PDB entry 7TAC | electron microscopy, 3.60 A resolution | chains C and D of the 6 polymer chains in the assembly

== Chain C (and D) ==
Name: Transcription factor TGA3
Organism: Arabidopsis thaliana
Notes: chain D of this document is another copy of the same molecule, construct and numbering; everything in this record applies to it too
Reference sequence: Q39234 (TGA3_ARATH); residues 87-384 here = UniProt positions 87-384
Amino-acid sequence (323 residues; row label = number of the first residue in the row):
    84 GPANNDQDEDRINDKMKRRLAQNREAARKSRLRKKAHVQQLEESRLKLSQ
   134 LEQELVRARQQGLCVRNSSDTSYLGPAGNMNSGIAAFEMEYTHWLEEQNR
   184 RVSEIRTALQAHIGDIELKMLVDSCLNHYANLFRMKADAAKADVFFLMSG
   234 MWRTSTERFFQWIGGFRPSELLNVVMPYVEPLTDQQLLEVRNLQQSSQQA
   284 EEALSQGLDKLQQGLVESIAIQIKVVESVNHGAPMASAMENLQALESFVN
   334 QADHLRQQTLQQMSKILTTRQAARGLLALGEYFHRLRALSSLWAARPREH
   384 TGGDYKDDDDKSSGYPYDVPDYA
Not modelled in the structure: 84-163, 310-315, 379-406 (chain D: 84-163, 308-315, 379-406)
Construct notes: expression tag (84-86, 385-406)
Curated features (UniProtKB/Swiss-Prot):
  - region: K98 to K118 (Basic motif), L124 to L138 (Leucine-zipper)
  - motif: M99 to N106 (Nuclear localization signal)
  - binding site (hexadecanoate): K219, R236, F249

== How chain C and chain D interact ==
Residue-residue contacts - 32 pairs, chain C then chain D:
  F228(C) - S238(D)
  F228(C) - F242(D)  hydrophobic
  S232(C) - M234(D)
  M234(C) - M234(D)  hydrophobic
  S238(C) - F228(D)
  T239(C) - I302(D)
  F242(C) - F228(D)  hydrophobic
  F242(C) - Q295(D)
  F242(C) - L298(D)  hydrophobic
  F242(C) - V299(D)
  F242(C) - I302(D)  hydrophobic
  F243(C) - V299(D)  hydrophobic
  L298(C) - F242(D)  hydrophobic
  V299(C) - F243(D)  hydrophobic
  I302(C) - T239(D)
  I302(C) - F243(D)  hydrophobic
  Q305(C) - R368(D)  hydrogen bond (backbone-side chain)
  I306(C) - R368(D)  hydrogen bond (backbone-side chain)
  I306(C) - L372(D)  hydrophobic
  V308(C) - R368(D)  hydrogen bond (backbone-side chain)
  A321(C) - W376(D)
  Y365(C) - I306(D)  hydrophobic
  R368(C) - Q305(D)
  R368(C) - I306(D)  hydrogen bond (side chain-backbone)
  R368(C) - K307(D)
  L369(C) - I302(D)  hydrophobic
  L369(C) - I306(D)  hydrophobic
  L372(C) - Q305(D)
  L372(C) - I306(D)  hydrophobic
  W376(C) - A321(D)
  W376(C) - N324(D)
  W376(C) - L325(D)
Other interface residues (no listed pair), chain C (23 interface residues in all): R241, Y261, V309, L375
Other interface residues (no listed pair), chain D (23 interface residues in all): A303, M318, S320, Y365

== In short ==
Chain C and chain D each contribute 23 residues to their interface, with 4 hydrogen bonds. Polar pairs include
Q305(C)-R368(D), I306(C)-R368(D) and V308(C)-R368(D). Curated annotation (UniProt) lists 3
hexadecanoate-binding residues on chain C.
Both chains are Transcription factor TGA3 (Arabidopsis thaliana). Entry 7TAC (Cryo-EM structure of the
(TGA3)2-(NPR1)2-(TGA3)2 complex) was determined by electron microscopy together with 7MK2, 7MK3, 7TAD and 7TAE
from the same study.
